5O32 - chains F and G of the 10 polymer chains in the assembly; structure by X-ray diffraction, 4.21 A resolution (low resolution: residue-level contacts below are approximate; hydrogen-bond / salt-bridge calls are withheld).

Chain F:
Molecule: Complement C3
From: Homo sapiens
Notes: fragment: alpha chain
UniProtKB: P01024 (CO3_HUMAN); residue numbers follow UniProt; this construct covers 749-1663
Chain sequence (915 residues; row label = number of the first residue in the row):
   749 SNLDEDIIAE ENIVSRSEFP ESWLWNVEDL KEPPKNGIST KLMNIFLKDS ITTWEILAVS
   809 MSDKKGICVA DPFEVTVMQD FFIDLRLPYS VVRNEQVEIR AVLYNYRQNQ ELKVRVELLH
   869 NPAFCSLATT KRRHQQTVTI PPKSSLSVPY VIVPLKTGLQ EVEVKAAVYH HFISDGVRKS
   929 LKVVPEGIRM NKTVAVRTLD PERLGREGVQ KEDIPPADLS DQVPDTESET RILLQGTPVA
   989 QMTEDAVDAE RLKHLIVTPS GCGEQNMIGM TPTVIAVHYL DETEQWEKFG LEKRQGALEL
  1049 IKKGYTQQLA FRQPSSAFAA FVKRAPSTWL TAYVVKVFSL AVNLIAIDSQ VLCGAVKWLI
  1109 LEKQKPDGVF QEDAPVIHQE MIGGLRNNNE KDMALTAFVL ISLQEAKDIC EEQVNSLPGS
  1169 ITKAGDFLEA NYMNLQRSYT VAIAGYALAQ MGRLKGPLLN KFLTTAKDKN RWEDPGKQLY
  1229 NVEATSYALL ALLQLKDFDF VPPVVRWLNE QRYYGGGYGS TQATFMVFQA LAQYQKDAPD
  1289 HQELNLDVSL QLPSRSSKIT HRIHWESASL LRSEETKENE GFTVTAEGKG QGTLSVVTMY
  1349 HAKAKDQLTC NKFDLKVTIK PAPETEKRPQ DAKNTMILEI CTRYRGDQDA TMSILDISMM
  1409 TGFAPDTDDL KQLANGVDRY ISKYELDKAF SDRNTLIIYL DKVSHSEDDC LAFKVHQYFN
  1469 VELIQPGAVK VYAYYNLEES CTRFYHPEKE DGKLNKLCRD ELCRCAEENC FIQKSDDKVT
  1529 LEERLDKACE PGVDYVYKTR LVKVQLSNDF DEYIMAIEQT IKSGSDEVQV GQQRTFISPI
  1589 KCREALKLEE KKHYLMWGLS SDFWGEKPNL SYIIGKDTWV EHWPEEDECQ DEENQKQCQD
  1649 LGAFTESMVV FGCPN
Unresolved in the structure: 749-751, 1372-1380
Disulfides: Cys873-Cys1513, Cys1101-Cys1158, Cys1358-Cys1489, Cys1389-Cys1458, Cys1506-Cys1511, Cys1518-Cys1590, Cys1537-Cys1661, Cys1637-Cys1646
Glycans and other covalent adducts: N-acetylglucosamine (NAG) linked to Asn939
Swiss-Prot annotation at these positions:
  - region: Glu1634 to Phe1659 (Interaction with CFP/properdin)
  - site: Arg954, Glu955 (Cleavage), Arg1303, Ser1304 (Cleavage), Arg1320, Ser1321 (Cleavage), Asn1663 (Coordinates Mg(2+) for interaction with Complement factor B Bb fragment (CFB))
  - modified residue (Phosphoserine): Ser968, Ser1321, Ser1573
  - glycosylation (N-linked (GlcNAc...) asparagine): Asn939, Asn1617
  - cross-link: Cys1010 to Gln1013 (Isoglutamyl cysteine thioester (Cys-Gln))
Reported in the primary citation:
  - disease-associated variants - V1658A (citing earlier work)

Chain G:
Molecule: Complement factor H
From: Homo sapiens
UniProtKB: P08603 (CFAH_HUMAN); numbering as in UniProt; present here: 19-264, 1107-1230
Chain sequence (383 residues; row label = number of the first residue in the row; note: 829 numbers in that range are skipped by the numbering (no residue carries them; nothing is unmodelled there)):
    19 EDCNELPPRR NTEILTGSWS DQTYPEGTQA IYKCRPGYRS LGNVIMVCRK GEWVALNPLR
    79 KCQKRPCGHP GDTPFGTFTL TGGNVFEYGV KAVYTCNEGY QLLGEINYRE CDTDGWTNDI
   139 PICEVVKCLP VTAPENGKIV SSAMEPDREY HFGQAVRFVC NSGYKIEGDE EMHCSDDGFW
   199 SKEKPKCVEI SCKSPDVING SPISQKIIYK ENERFQYKCN MGYEYSERGD AVCTESGWRP
   259 LPSCEEK
  1095 GGGGGGGGGG GGGKCGPPPP IDNGDITSFP LSVYAPASSV EYQCQNLYQL EGNKRITCRN
  1155 GQWSEPPKCL HPCVISREIM ENYNIALRWT AKQKLYSRTG ESVEFVCKRG YRLSSRSHTL
  1215 RTTCWDGKLE YPTCAK
Unresolved in the structure: 1095-1106
Disulfides: Cys21-Cys66, Cys52-Cys80, Cys85-Cys129, Cys114-Cys141, Cys146-Cys192, Cys178-Cys205, Cys210-Cys251, Cys237-Cys262, Cys1109-Cys1152, Cys1138-Cys1163, Cys1167-Cys1218, Cys1201-Cys1228
Differences from the reference sequence: linker (265, 1095-1106)
Swiss-Prot annotation at these positions:
  - glycosylation: Asn217 (N-linked (GlcNAc...) (complex) asparagine)

Chain F / chain G interface:
Residue-residue contacts - 75 pairs, chain F then chain G:
  Asp754(F) - Leu59(G)
  Asp754(F) - Arg78(G)
  Ile755(F) - Leu59(G)
  Ile756(F) - Arg57(G)
  Glu759(F) - Arg83(G)
  Asn760(F) - Arg57(G)
  Ile761(F) - Arg57(G)
  Val762(F) - Pro84(G)
  Val762(F) - Gly86(G)
  Glu766(F) - His87(G)
  Glu766(F) - Gly89(G)
  Asn774(F) - Thr95(G)
  Phe794(F) - Leu98(G)
  Phe794(F) - Asn102(G)
  Phe794(F) - Phe104(G)
  Leu795(F) - His87(G)
  Lys796(F) - His87(G)
  Lys796(F) - Asp90(G)
  His919(F) - Leu59(G)
  Phe920(F) - Arg57(G)
  Phe920(F) - Leu59(G)
  Ser922(F) - Arg57(G)
  Val1090(F) - Arg232(G)
  Val1090(F) - Arg246(G)
  Val1090(F) - Asp248(G)
  Asn1091(F) - Arg232(G)
  Asn1091(F) - Arg246(G)
  Ala1094(F) - Tyr243(G)
  Ala1094(F) - Glu245(G)
  Ala1094(F) - Gly247(G)
  Ser1097(F) - Gln234(G)
  Gln1098(F) - Phe1123(G)
  Gly1102(F) - Phe1123(G)
  Lys1105(F) - Ile1120(G)
  Lys1105(F) - Thr1121(G)
  Lys1105(F) - Ser1122(G)
  Ile1108(F) - Gln1139(G)
  Leu1109(F) - Asp1119(G)
  Leu1109(F) - Gln1137(G)
  Leu1109(F) - Cys1138(G)
  Leu1109(F) - Gln1139(G)
  Leu1109(F) - Asn1140(G)
  Glu1110(F) - Gln1137(G)
  Glu1110(F) - Asn1140(G)
  Gln1112(F) - Gln1139(G)
  Gln1112(F) - Asn1140(G)
  Lys1113(F) - Asn1140(G)
  Lys1113(F) - Leu1141(G)
  Lys1113(F) - Tyr1190(G)
  Pro1114(F) - Leu1141(G)
  Pro1114(F) - Tyr1142(G)
  Pro1114(F) - Pro1166(G)
  Pro1114(F) - Tyr1190(G)
  Asp1115(F) - Tyr1190(G)
  Ile1157(F) - Arg232(G)
  Glu1160(F) - Ser222(G)
  Glu1160(F) - Gln223(G)
  Glu1160(F) - Lys224(G)
  Gln1161(F) - Ile221(G)
  Gln1161(F) - Pro1124(G)
  Val1162(F) - Asp1119(G)
  Asn1163(F) - Pro1114(G)
  Asn1163(F) - Asp1119(G)
  Ser1164(F) - Gly1118(G)
  Ser1164(F) - Asp1119(G)
  Lys1171(F) - Asn1117(G)
  Lys1171(F) - Gln1139(G)
  Lys1171(F) - Tyr1142(G)
  Thr1308(F) - Pro164(G)
  Arg1310(F) - Glu163(G)
  His1312(F) - Glu163(G)
  Glu1314(F) - Val158(G)
  Ser1315(F) - Glu163(G)
  Arg1320(F) - Met162(G)
  Arg1320(F) - Glu163(G)
Interface residues without a listed pair, chain F (49 interface residues in all): Glu753, Asp797, Arg1060, Ile1093, Asp1096, Asp1156, Leu1318
Interface residues without a listed pair, chain G (50 interface residues in all): Tyr56, Ser58, Gln81, Cys85, Lys236

In short:
Chain F and chain G form an interface of 49 and 50 residues respectively. N-acetylglucosamine is covalently
linked to Asn939(F).
Chain F is Complement C3 and chain G is Complement factor H, both from Homo sapiens; the structure, The
structure of complement complex, was determined by X-ray diffraction together with 5O35 from the same study.
